PDB entry 5NO4 | electron microscopy, 5.16 A resolution (low resolution: residue-level contacts below are approximate; hydrogen-bond / salt-bridge calls are withheld) | chains A and I of the 20 polymer chains in the assembly

== Chain A ==
Molecule: 16S ribosomal RNA
From: Escherichia coli (strain K12)
Sequence (1534 nucleotides; numbered 1 to 1534; the number before each row is that of its first residue):
     1 AAAUUGAAGA GUUUGAUCAU GGCUCAGAUU GAACGCUGGC GGCAGGCCUA ACACAUGCAA
    61 GUCGAACGGU AACAGGAAGA AGCUUGCUUC UUUGCUGACG AGUGGCGGAC GGGUGAGUAA
   121 UGUCUGGGAA ACUGCCUGAU GGAGGGGGAU AACUACUGGA AACGGUAGCU AAUACCGCAU
   181 AACGUCGCAA GACCAAAGAG GGGGACCUUC GGGCCUCUUG CCAUCGGAUG UGCCCAGAUG
   241 GGAUUAGCUA GUAGGUGGGG UAACGGCUCA CCUAGGCGAC GAUCCCUAGC UGGUCUGAGA
   301 GGAUGACCAG CCACACUGGA ACUGAGACAC GGUCCAGACU CCUACGGGAG GCAGCAGUGG
   361 GGAAUAUUGC ACAAUGGGCG CAAGCCUGAU GCAGCCAUGC CGCGUGUAUG AAGAAGGCCU
   421 UCGGGUUGUA AAGUACUUUC AGCGGGGAGG AAGGGAGUAA AGUUAAUACC UUUGCUCAUU
   481 GACGUUACCC GCAGAAGAAG CACCGGCUAA CUCCGUGCCA GCAGCCXCGG UAAUACGGAG
   541 GGUGCAAGCG UUAAUCGGAA UUACUGGGCG UAAAGCGCAC GCAGGCGGUU UGUUAAGUCA
   601 GAUGUGAAAU CCCCGGGCUC AACCUGGGAA CUGCAUCUGA UACUGGCAAG CUUGAGUCUC
   661 GUAGAGGGGG GUAGAAUUCC AGGUGUAGCG GUGAAAUGCG UAGAGAUCUG GAGGAAUACC
   721 GGUGGCGAAG GCGGCCCCCU GGACGAAGAC UGACGCUCAG GUGCGAAAGC GUGGGGAGCA
   781 AACAGGAUUA GAUACCCUGG UAGUCCACGC CGUAAACGAU GUCGACUUGG AGGUUGUGCC
   841 CUUGAGGCGU GGCUUCCGGA GCUAACGCGU UAAGUCGACC GCCUGGGGAG UACGGCCGCA
   901 AGGUUAAAAC UCAAAUGAAU UGACGGGGGC CCGCACAAGC GGUGGAGCAU GUGGUUUAAU
   961 UCGAUGXAAC GCGAAGAACC UUACCUGGUC UUGACAUCCA CGGAAGUUUU CAGAGAUGAG
  1021 AAUGUGCCUU CGGGAACCGU GAGACAGGUG CUGCAUGGCU GUCGUCAGCU CGUGUUGUGA
  1081 AAUGUUGGGU UAAGUCCCGC AACGAGCGCA ACCCUUAUCC UUUGUUGCCA GCGGUCCGGC
  1141 CGGGAACUCA AAGGAGACUG CCAGUGAUAA ACUGGAGGAA GGUGGGGAUG ACGUCAAGUC
  1201 AUCAUGGCCC UUACGACCAG GGCUACACAC GUGCUACAAU GGCGCAUACA AAGAGAAGCG
  1261 ACCUCGCGAG AGCAAGCGGA CCUCAUAAAG UGCGUCGUAG UCCGGAUUGG AGUCUGCAAC
  1321 UCGACUCCAU GAAGUCGGAA UCGCUAGUAA UCGUGGAUCA GAAUGCCACG GUGAAUACGU
  1381 UCCCGGGCCU UGUACACACC GCCCGUXACA CCAUGGGAGU GGGUUGCAAA AGAAGUAGGU
  1441 AGCUUAACCU UCGGGAGGGC GCUUACCACU UUGUGAUUCA UGACUGGGGU GAAGUCGUAA
  1501 CAAGGUAACC GUAGGGGAAC CUGCGGUUGG AUCA
Modified residues: PSU (pseudouridine-5'-monophosphate) at position 516, G7M (N7-methyl-guanosine-5'-monophosphate) at position 527, 2MG (2N-methylguanosine-5'-monophosphate) at position 966, 5MC (5-methylcytidine-5'-monophosphate) at position 967, 2MG (2N-methylguanosine-5'-monophosphate) at position 1207, 4OC (4n,o2'-methylcytidine-5'-monophosphate) at position 1402, 5MC (5-methylcytidine-5'-monophosphate) at position 1407, UR3 (3-methyluridine-5'-monophoshate) at position 1498, 2MG (2N-methylguanosine-5'-monophosphate) at position 1516, MA6 (6N-dimethyladenosine-5'-monophoshate) at position 1518, MA6 (6N-dimethyladenosine-5'-monophoshate) at position 1519

== Chain I ==
Name: 30S ribosomal protein S9
From: Escherichia coli (strain K12)
Reference sequence: P0A7X3 (RS9_ECOLI); residue numbers follow UniProt; this construct covers 4-130
Chain sequence (127 residues; numbered 4 to 130; the number before each row is that of its first residue):
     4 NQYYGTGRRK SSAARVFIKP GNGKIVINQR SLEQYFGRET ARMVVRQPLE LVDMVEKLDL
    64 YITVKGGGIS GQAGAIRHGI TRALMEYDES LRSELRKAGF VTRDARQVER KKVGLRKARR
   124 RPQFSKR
Swiss-Prot annotation at these positions:
  - mutagenesis: Thr105 to Arg130 (Cold sensitive for growth at 30 degrees Celsius. 350-fold reduced affinity of the 30S subunit P site for certain tRNAs in vitro), Ser128 to Arg130 (Very cold sensitive for growth at 30 degrees Celsius. Almost no P site binding of certain tRNAs in vitro)

== How chain A and chain I interact ==
Pairs across the interface (96; chain A residue first):
  G942(A) - Gln126(I)
  2MG_966(A) - Arg130(I)
  5MC_967(A) - Phe127(I)
  5MC_967(A) - Lys129(I)
  A968(A) - Phe127(I)
  U1116(A) - Gln110(I)
  A1117(A) - Arg106(I)
  A1117(A) - Ala108(I)
  U1118(A) - Arg11(I)
  U1118(A) - Arg85(I)
  U1118(A) - Arg106(I)
  C1119(A) - Arg85(I)
  C1129(A) - Lys68(I)
  A1130(A) - Phe20(I)
  A1130(A) - Tyr64(I)
  C1147(A) - Tyr7(I)
  C1147(A) - Arg18(I)
  U1148(A) - Tyr7(I)
  U1148(A) - Thr9(I)
  U1148(A) - Arg11(I)
  U1148(A) - Ala16(I)
  U1148(A) - Arg18(I)
  C1149(A) - Arg11(I)
  G1178(A) - Arg95(I)
  G1178(A) - Arg99(I)
  A1179(A) - Thr105(I)
  A1179(A) - Arg106(I)
  A1180(A) - Arg99(I)
  A1180(A) - Thr105(I)
  G1186(A) - Arg113(I)
  G1187(A) - Arg113(I)
  G1187(A) - Lys115(I)
  G1233(A) - Arg119(I)
  G1233(A) - Pro125(I)
  G1233(A) - Gln126(I)
  C1234(A) - Arg119(I)
  C1249(A) - Tyr38(I)
  C1249(A) - Gly69(I)
  C1249(A) - Gly70(I)
  C1249(A) - Gly71(I)
  C1249(A) - Gln75(I)
  A1250(A) - Ser14(I)
  A1250(A) - Lys68(I)
  A1250(A) - Gly69(I)
  A1250(A) - Gly70(I)
  A1251(A) - Ser14(I)
  A1251(A) - Gly69(I)
  C1342(A) - Gln126(I)
  C1342(A) - Phe127(I)
  G1343(A) - Arg122(I)
  G1343(A) - Arg123(I)
  G1343(A) - Arg124(I)
  C1344(A) - Arg122(I)
  U1345(A) - Arg122(I)
  A1346(A) - Arg122(I)
  G1347(A) - Arg12(I)
  G1347(A) - Lys13(I)
  G1347(A) - Arg109(I)
  G1347(A) - Gln110(I)
  U1348(A) - Val111(I)
  U1348(A) - Glu112(I)
  U1348(A) - Arg122(I)
  A1349(A) - Lys120(I)
  A1349(A) - Ala121(I)
  A1349(A) - Arg122(I)
  A1349(A) - Arg123(I)
  A1350(A) - Lys120(I)
  A1350(A) - Arg123(I)
  U1351(A) - Lys120(I)
  C1366(A) - Arg119(I)
  C1367(A) - Lys114(I)
  C1367(A) - Lys115(I)
  C1367(A) - Gly117(I)
  C1367(A) - Leu118(I)
  C1367(A) - Arg119(I)
  A1368(A) - Arg113(I)
  A1368(A) - Lys114(I)
  A1368(A) - Lys115(I)
  A1368(A) - Val116(I)
  C1369(A) - Arg113(I)
  C1369(A) - Lys114(I)
  G1370(A) - Ser14(I)
  G1370(A) - Val111(I)
  G1371(A) - Lys13(I)
  G1371(A) - Ser14(I)
  G1371(A) - Gly70(I)
  G1371(A) - Gly71(I)
  G1371(A) - Ile72(I)
  U1372(A) - Arg41(I)
  U1372(A) - Gly71(I)
  U1372(A) - Ile72(I)
  U1372(A) - Ser73(I)
  U1372(A) - Gly74(I)
  G1373(A) - Lys13(I)
  G1373(A) - Arg41(I)
  G1373(A) - Ser73(I)
Interface residues without a listed pair, chain A (52 interface residues in all): C1128, A1146, G1184, U1232, A1248, A1289, G1290, U1291, U1341, G1365, C1384
Interface residues without a listed pair, chain I (52 interface residues in all): Gln5, Gly40, Val104, Asp107, Ser128

== Summary ==
Chain A and chain I each contribute 52 residues to their interface. Curated annotation (UniProt) lists 3
mutagenesis sites on chain I.
Here chain A is 16S ribosomal RNA and chain I is 30S ribosomal protein S9, both from Escherichia coli (strain
K12). Entry 5NO4 (RsgA-GDPNP bound to the 30S ribosomal subunit (RsgA assembly intermediate with uS3)) was
determined by electron microscopy, deposited together with 5NO2.
